7NJB - chains A and P; structure by X-ray diffraction, 1.40 A resolution.

Chain A:
Name: 14-3-3 protein sigma
Source organism: Homo sapiens
UniProt: P31947 (1433S_HUMAN); residue numbers follow UniProt; this construct covers 1-248
Amino-acid sequence (253 residues; numbered -4 to 248; the number before each row is that of its first residue; numbers below 1 keep their minus sign (Gly-4 is residue -4)):
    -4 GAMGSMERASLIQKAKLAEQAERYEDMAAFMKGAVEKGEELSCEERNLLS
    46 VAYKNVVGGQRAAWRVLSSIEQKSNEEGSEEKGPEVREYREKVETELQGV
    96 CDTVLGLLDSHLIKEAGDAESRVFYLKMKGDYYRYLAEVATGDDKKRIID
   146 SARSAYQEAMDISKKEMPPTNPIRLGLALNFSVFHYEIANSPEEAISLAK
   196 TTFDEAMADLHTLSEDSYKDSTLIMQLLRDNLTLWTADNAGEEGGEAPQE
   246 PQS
Unresolved in the structure: -4 to -3, 72-77, 232-248
Construct notes: expression tag (-4 to 0)
Modified residues: Cys38 (S-hydroxycysteine; CSO)
UniProt features mapped onto this chain:
  - site (Interaction with phosphoserine on interacting protein): Arg56, Arg129
  - modified residue (Phosphoserine): Ser5, Ser74, Ser248
Covalent attachments: 4-piperidin-1-ylsulfonylbenzaldehyde (UG8) linked to Lys122
Residues lining bound ligands: 4-piperidin-1-ylsulfonylbenzaldehyde (UG8): Cys38, Asn42, Pro167, Ile168, Gly171, Leu218, Ile219
Reported in the primary citation:
  - binding site for 4-piperidin-1-ylsulfonylbenzaldehyde: Lys122

Chain P:
Name: Transcription factor p65
Notes: engineered mutation(s): E49R
UniProt: Q04206 (TF65_HUMAN); residues 39-51 here = UniProt positions 39-51
Amino-acid sequence (13 residues; numbered 39 to 51; the number before each row is that of its first residue):
    39 EGRSAGSIPGRRS
Unresolved in the structure: 39-42
Construct notes: conflict Arg49 (Glu in Q04206)
Modified residues: Ser45 (phosphoserine; SEP)
Residues lining bound ligands: 4-piperidin-1-ylsulfonylbenzaldehyde (UG8): Ile46, Gly48, Arg50

Interface between chain A and chain P:
Pairs across the interface (26):
  Glu14(A) with Arg50(P); Ser51(P), hydrogen bond
  Tyr19(A) with Arg49(P)
  Val46(A) with Gly48(P); Arg49(P); Arg50(P); Ser51(P)
  Lys49(A) with Gly48(P)
  Asn50(A) with Arg49(P), hydrogen bond (side chain-backbone)
  Arg56(A) with Ser45(P)
  Lys122(A) with Ile46(P)
  Arg129(A) with Ser45(P)
  Tyr130(A) with Ser45(P)
  Gly171(A) with Ile46(P)
  Leu174(A) with Gly44(P); Ser45(P); Ile46(P)
  Asn175(A) with Ser45(P); Ile46(P), hydrogen bond (side chain-backbone)
  Val178(A) with Gly44(P)
  Glu182(A) with Ala43(P)
  Leu222(A) with Pro47(P)
  Asn226(A) with Ala43(P); Gly44(P), hydrogen bond (side chain-backbone)
  Leu229(A) with Ala43(P)
  Trp230(A) with Ala43(P)
Interface residues without a listed pair, chain A (21 interface residues in all): Leu43, Ser45, Ile219

Overview:
21 residues of chain A face 9 of chain P across their interface; the contacts include 4 hydrogen bonds. Polar
contacts include Glu14(A)-Ser51(P), Asn50(A)-Arg49(P) and Asn175(A)-Ile46(P). Bound to chain P:
4-piperidin-1-ylsulfonylbenzaldehyde. Covalently linked 4-piperidin-1-ylsulfonylbenzaldehyde: at Lys122(A).
From the paper: a binding site for 4-piperidin-1-ylsulfonylbenzaldehyde at Lys122(A).
Here chain A is 14-3-3 protein sigma (Homo sapiens) and chain P is Transcription factor p65. Entry 7NJB
(14-3-3 sigma with RelA/p65 binding site pS45 and covalently bound TCF521-132) was determined by X-ray
diffraction, deposited together with 7BI3, 7BIQ, 7BIW, 7BIY, 7BJB, 7BJF and 54 further entries.
